PDB entry 3L4M | X-ray diffraction, 2.02 A resolution | chains B and E of the 6 polymer chains in the assembly

== Chain B ==
Molecule: Methylamine utilization protein mauG
Organism: Paracoccus denitrificans
Notes: EC 1.-.-.-
Reference sequence: Q51658 (MAUG_PARDP); residues 1-367 here correspond to UniProt positions 21-387 (UniProt number = residue number + 20)
Amino-acid sequence (373 residues; each row starts with the number of its first residue):
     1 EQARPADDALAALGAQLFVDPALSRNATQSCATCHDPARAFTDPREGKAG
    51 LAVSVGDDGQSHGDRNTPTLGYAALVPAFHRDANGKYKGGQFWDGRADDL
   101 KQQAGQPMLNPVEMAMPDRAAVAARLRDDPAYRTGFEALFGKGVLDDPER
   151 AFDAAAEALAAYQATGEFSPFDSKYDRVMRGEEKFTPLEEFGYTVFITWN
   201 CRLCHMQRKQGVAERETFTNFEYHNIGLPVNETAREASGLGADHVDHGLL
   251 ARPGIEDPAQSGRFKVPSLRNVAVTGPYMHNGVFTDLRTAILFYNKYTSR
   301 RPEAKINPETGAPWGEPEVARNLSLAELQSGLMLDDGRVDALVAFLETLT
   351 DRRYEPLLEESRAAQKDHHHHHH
Disordered / not traced: 1-5, 361-373
Differences from the reference sequence: expression tag (368-373)
Bound ions: heme c Fe site 1 near H35 (its only coordinating residue here); Ca2+: N66, T275, P277; heme c Fe site 2: H205, Y294
Small-molecule neighbours:
  - heme c (HEC), molecule 1: F18, Q29, S30, C31, C34, H35, S54, V55, G56, R65, N66, T67, P68, T69, L70, Q91, F92, W93, R96, L100, Q103, A104, P107, M108, E113, M114, L159, Q163, K265
  - heme c (HEC), molecule 2: W93, N200, C201, C204, H205, H224, I226, L228, F264, K265, V266, P267, L269, V272, Y278, M279, H280, L287, A290, I291, Y294, S324, E327, L328, L334, L342, L346
Swiss-Prot annotation at these positions:
  - binding site (heme c): C31, C34, H35, C201, C204, H205, H280
Reported in the primary citation:
  - binding site for heme c: W93, P107

== Chain E ==
Molecule: Methylamine dehydrogenase light chain
Organism: Paracoccus denitrificans
Notes: EC 1.4.99.3; fragment: Beta chain of immature methylamine dehydrogenase (preMADH); engineered mutation(s): Trp57 is hydroxylated at C7
Reference sequence: P22619 (DHML_PARDE); residues 1-131 here correspond to UniProt positions 58-188 (UniProt number = residue number + 57)
Amino-acid sequence (137 residues; numbered 1 to 137; the number before each row is that of its first residue):
     1 ADAPAGTDPRAKWVPQDNDIQACDYWRHCSIDGNICDCSGGSLTNCPPGT
    51 KLATASWVASCYNPTDGQSYLIAYRDCCGYNVSGRCPCLNTEGELPVYRP
   101 EFANDIIWCFGAEDDAMTYHCTISPIVGKASHHHHHH
Disordered / not traced: 1-6, 132-137
Cystine bridges: C23-C88, C29-C61, C36-C121, C38-C86, C46-C77, C78-C109
Modified / non-standard residues: W57 (7-hydroxy-l-tryptophan; 0AF)
Differences from the reference sequence: expression tag (132-137)
Swiss-Prot annotation at these positions:
  - modified residue: W57 (Tryptophylquinone)
  - cross-link: W57 to W108 (Tryptophan tryptophylquinone (Trp-Trp))
Reported in the primary citation:
  - post-translational modification sites: W57

== How chain B and chain E interact ==
Pairs across the interface (31; chain B residue first):
  V178(B) - S131(E)
  M179(B) - S131(E)
  F191(B) - E101(E)
  Y193(B) - L71(E)  hydrophobic
  Y193(B) - K129(E)
  T194(B) - V58(E)
  T194(B) - E101(E)
  T194(B) - F102(E)
  I197(B) - L71(E)  hydrophobic
  T198(B) - S56(E)  hydrogen bond (backbone-side chain)
  T198(B) - V58(E)
  T198(B) - E101(E)
  W199(B) - E101(E)  hydrogen bond
  R202(B) - T54(E)  hydrogen bond (side chain-backbone)
  R202(B) - S56(E)
  R202(B) - R75(E)
  L203(B) - T54(E)
  M206(B) - V127(E)
  Q210(B) - T44(E)  hydrogen bond
  Q210(B) - I126(E)
  G211(B) - I126(E)  hydrogen bond (backbone-backbone)
  G211(B) - V127(E)
  V212(B) - Y70(E)  hydrophobic
  V212(B) - I126(E)  hydrophobic
  V212(B) - G128(E)
  V212(B) - K129(E)
  Q329(B) - G111(E)
  S330(B) - F110(E)
  S330(B) - G111(E)  hydrogen bond (backbone-backbone)
  R338(B) - P100(E)
  R338(B) - E101(E)  salt bridge
Also at the interface, not in a pair above, chain B (21 interface residues in all): E190, V195, A326, L332
Also at the interface, not in a pair above, chain E (23 interface residues in all): R27, A55, W57, A73, W108, P125

== Summary ==
21 residues of chain B face 23 of chain E across their interface; the contacts include 6 hydrogen bonds and 1
salt bridge. Among the polar pairs are R338(B)-E101(E), T198(B)-S56(E) and W199(B)-E101(E). Bound to chain B:
heme c. From the paper: a binding site for heme c at W93(B) and P107(B); a modification site at W57(E).
Here chain B is Methylamine utilization protein mauG and chain E is Methylamine dehydrogenase light chain,
both from Paracoccus denitrificans. Entry 3L4M (Crystal Structure of the MauG/pre-Methylamine Dehydrogenase
Complex) was determined by X-ray diffraction (same publication as 3L4O).
